Entry 4KV9 (X-ray diffraction, 1.93 A resolution); this record covers chains A and B.

== Chain A (and B) ==
Protein: Septin
Source organism: Schistosoma mansoni
Notes: chain B of this document is another copy of the same molecule, construct and numbering; everything in this record applies to it too
Reference sequence: G4VFI8 (G4VFI8_SCHMA); residue numbers follow UniProt; this construct covers 1-412
Amino-acid sequence (412 residues; numbered 1 to 412; the number before each row is that of its first residue):
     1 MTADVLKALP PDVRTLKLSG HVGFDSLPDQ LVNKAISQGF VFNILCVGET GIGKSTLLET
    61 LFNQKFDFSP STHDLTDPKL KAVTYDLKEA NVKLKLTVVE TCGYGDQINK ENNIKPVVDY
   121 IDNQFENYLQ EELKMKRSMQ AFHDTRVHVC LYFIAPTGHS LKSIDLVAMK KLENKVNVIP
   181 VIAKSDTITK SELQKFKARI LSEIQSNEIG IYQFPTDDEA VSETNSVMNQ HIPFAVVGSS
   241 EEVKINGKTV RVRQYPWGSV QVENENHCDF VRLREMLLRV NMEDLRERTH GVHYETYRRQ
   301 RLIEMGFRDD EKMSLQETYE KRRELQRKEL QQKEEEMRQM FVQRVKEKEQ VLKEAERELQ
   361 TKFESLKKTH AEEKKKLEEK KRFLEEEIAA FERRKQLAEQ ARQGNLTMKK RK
Unresolved in the structure: 1-39, 69-78, 103-110, 246-248, 307-412 (chain B: 1-39, 71-78, 103-108, 307-412)
Small-molecule neighbours:
  - GDP (guanosine-5'-diphosphate), molecule 1: Glu-49, Thr-50, Gly-51, Ile-52, Gly-53, Lys-54, Ser-55, Thr-56, Lys-184, Asp-186, Val-236, Val-237, Gly-238, Arg-253, Tyr-255
  - GDP, molecule 2: Thr-157, His-159, Thr-187, Glu-192
Reported in the primary citation:
  - binding site for GDP: Thr-56, Asp-186
  - conformationally variable residues (order/disorder transition, register shift): Lys-93, Leu-94, Glu-100, Gly-103
  - contacts within the chain: Ser-55/Lys-81, Phe-42/Leu-94 (hydrophobic contact)

== How chain A and chain B interact ==
Residue-residue contacts (39):
  Gly-51(A) / Thr-157(B)
  Pro-156(A) / Lys-184(B)
  Thr-157(A) / Gly-51(B)
  Thr-157(A) / Lys-184(B)  hydrogen bond (backbone-side chain)
  His-159(A) / Thr-50(B)
  His-159(A) / Gly-51(B)
  Lys-184(A) / Pro-156(B)  hydrogen bond (side chain-backbone)
  Lys-184(A) / Thr-157(B)  hydrogen bond (side chain-backbone)
  Asp-186(A) / Tyr-255(B)
  Asp-186(A) / Trp-257(B)
  Thr-187(A) / Thr-187(B)
  Thr-187(A) / Arg-253(B)  hydrogen bond (backbone-side chain)
  Thr-187(A) / Tyr-255(B)  hydrogen bond (backbone-side chain)
  Ile-188(A) / Tyr-255(B)
  Thr-189(A) / Arg-253(B)
  Thr-189(A) / Gln-254(B)
  Thr-189(A) / Tyr-255(B)
  Glu-192(A) / Arg-253(B)  salt bridge
  Arg-253(A) / Thr-187(B)  hydrogen bond (side chain-backbone)
  Arg-253(A) / Ile-188(B)
  Arg-253(A) / Thr-189(B)
  Arg-253(A) / Glu-192(B)  salt bridge
  Gln-254(A) / Thr-189(B)
  Tyr-255(A) / Asp-186(B)
  Tyr-255(A) / Thr-187(B)  hydrogen bond (side chain-backbone)
  Tyr-255(A) / Ile-188(B)
  Tyr-255(A) / Thr-189(B)
  Pro-256(A) / Asn-266(B)
  Trp-257(A) / Asp-186(B)
  Trp-257(A) / Trp-257(B)
  Trp-257(A) / Gly-258(B)
  Trp-257(A) / Ser-259(B)
  Trp-257(A) / Val-260(B)
  Trp-257(A) / His-267(B)
  Gly-258(A) / Trp-257(B)
  Ser-259(A) / Trp-257(B)
  Val-260(A) / Trp-257(B)
  Asn-266(A) / Pro-256(B)
  His-267(A) / Trp-257(B)
Interface residues without a listed pair, chain A (23 interface residues in all): Thr-50, Lys-162, Glu-241
Interface residues without a listed pair, chain B (21 interface residues in all): Glu-49

== In short ==
The interface between chain A and chain B involves 23 residues on one side and 21 on the other, with 7
hydrogen bonds and 2 salt bridges. Polar pairs include Glu-192(A)/Arg-253(B), Thr-157(A)/Lys-184(B) and
Lys-184(A)/Pro-156(B). From the paper: a binding site for GDP at Thr-56(A) and Asp-186(A); conformational
variability at Lys-93(A), Leu-94(A) and Glu-100(A) among others.
Both chains are Septin (Schistosoma mansoni). Entry 4KV9 (GTPase domain of Septin 10 from Schistosoma mansoni
in complex with GDP) was determined by X-ray diffraction (same publication as 4KVA).
